PDB entry 6PSE | X-ray diffraction, 2.40 A resolution | chains A and C of the 3 polymer chains in the assembly

# Chain A
Protein: Protein bicaudal D homolog 2
From: Homo sapiens
UniProtKB: Q8TD16 (BICD2_HUMAN), isoform Q8TD16-2; numbering as in UniProt (aligned over 1-98)
Chain sequence (100 residues; numbered -1 to 98; the number before each row is that of its first residue; numbers below 1 keep their minus sign (Gly-1 is residue -1)):
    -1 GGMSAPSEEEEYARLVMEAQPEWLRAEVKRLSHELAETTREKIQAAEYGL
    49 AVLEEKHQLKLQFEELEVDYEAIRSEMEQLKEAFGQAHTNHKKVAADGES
Unresolved in the structure: -1 to 3, 82-98
Construct notes: expression tag (-1 to 0)
Modified residues: Mse1 (selenomethionine); Mse15 (selenomethionine; parent Met); Mse75 (selenomethionine; parent Met)
UniProt features mapped onto this chain:
  - modified residue: Ser2 (N-acetylserine)
What the authors report for this chain:
  - self-association interface (contacts with another copy of this molecule): Ala43

# Chain C
Protein: Cytoplasmic dynein 1 light intermediate chain 1
UniProtKB: Q9Y6G9 (DC1L1_HUMAN); residues 433-458 here = UniProt positions 433-458
Chain sequence (26 residues; numbered 433 to 458; the number before each row is that of its first residue):
   433 NMKAGATSEGVLANFFNSLLSKKTGS
Unresolved in the structure: 433-440, 453-458

# How chain A and chain C interact
Contacting residue pairs (12):
  Lys40(A) with Leu451(C)
  Ile41(A) with Leu451(C); Leu452(C), hydrophobic
  Ala44(A) with Phe448(C)
  Glu45(A) with Leu452(C)
  Gly47(A) with Phe448(C)
  Leu48(A) with Ala445(C), hydrophobic; Phe448(C), hydrophobic; Asn449(C); Leu452(C), hydrophobic
  Leu51(A) with Leu444(C), hydrophobic; Ala445(C)
Also at the interface, not in a pair above, chain A (8 interface residues in all): Ala43
Also at the interface, not in a pair above, chain C (7 interface residues in all): Glu441
From the paper, about this interface:
  - interface residues, chain A: Ala43(A), Gly47(A)
  - hot spots on chain A (mutagenesis) - Y46D: abolished binding to Cytoplasmic dynein 1 light intermediate chain 1 (chain C)
  - interface residues, chain C: Leu444(C), Phe448(C), Leu451(C)

# In short
8 residues of chain A and 7 residues of chain C are in contact. From the paper: Y46D of chain A abolishes
binding to Cytoplasmic dynein 1 light intermediate chain 1 (chain C); interface residues Ala43(A), Gly47(A)
and Leu444(C) among others.
Chain A is Protein bicaudal D homolog 2 (Homo sapiens) and chain C is Cytoplasmic dynein 1 light intermediate
chain 1; the structure, Complex of BICD2 with a Dynein Light Intermediate Chain Peptide, was determined by
X-ray diffraction together with 6PSD from the same study.
